Entry 6IFR (electron microscopy, 3.40 A resolution); this record covers chains E and B of the 10 polymer chains in the assembly.

[Chain E]
Molecule: Type III-A CRISPR-associated RAMP protein Csm3
Organism: Streptococcus thermophilus ND03
UniProtKB: A0A2U2M035 (A0A2U2M035_STRTR); residue numbers follow UniProt; this construct covers 1-220
Amino-acid sequence (220 residues; each row starts with the number of its first residue):
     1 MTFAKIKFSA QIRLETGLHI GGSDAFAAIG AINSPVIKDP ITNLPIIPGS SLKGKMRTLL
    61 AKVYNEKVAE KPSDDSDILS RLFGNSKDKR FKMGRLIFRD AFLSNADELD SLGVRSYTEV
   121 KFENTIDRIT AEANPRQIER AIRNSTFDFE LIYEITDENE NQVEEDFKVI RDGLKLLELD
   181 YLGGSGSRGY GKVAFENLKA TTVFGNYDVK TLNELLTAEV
Disordered / not traced: 1, 66-76, 218-220
Differences from the reference sequence: engineered mutation Asn-33 (Asp in A0A2U2M035)

[Chain B]
Molecule: Type III-A CRISPR-associated RAMP protein Csm4
Organism: Streptococcus thermophilus ND03
UniProtKB: A0A2U2M037 (A0A2U2M037_STRTR); residues 1-299 here = UniProt positions 1-299
Amino-acid sequence (299 residues; numbered 1 to 299; the number before each row is that of its first residue):
     1 MTYKLYIMTF QNAHFGSGTL DSSKLTFSAD RIFSALVLEA LKMGKLDAFL AEANQDKFTL
    61 TDAFPFQFGP FLPKPIGYPK HDQIDQSVDV KEVRRQAKLS KKLQFLALEN VDDYLNGELF
   121 ENEEHAVIDT VTKNQPHKDD NLYQVATTRF SNDTSLYVIA NESDLLNELM SSLQYSGLGG
   181 KRSSGFGRFE LDIQNIPLEL SDRLTKNHSD KVMSLTTALP VDADLEEAME DGHYLLTKSS
   241 GFAFSHATNE NYRKQDLYKF ASGSTFSKTF EGQIVDVRPL DFPHAVLNYA KPLFFKLEV
Disordered / not traced: 1, 81-88, 298-299

[Interface between chain E and chain B]
Contacting residue pairs - 56 pairs, chain E then chain B:
  Phe-3(E) / Lys-42(B)
  Phe-3(E) / Met-43(B)  hydrophobic
  Phe-3(E) / Ser-172(B)
  Lys-5(E) / Glu-39(B)  salt bridge
  Lys-5(E) / Ser-172(B)  hydrogen bond (side chain-backbone)
  Lys-5(E) / Tyr-175(B)
  Lys-5(E) / Ser-176(B)
  Lys-7(E) / Arg-188(B)
  Ser-23(E) / Thr-132(B)  hydrogen bond
  Asp-39(E) / Arg-149(B)  salt bridge
  Pro-40(E) / Val-127(B)  hydrophobic
  Pro-40(E) / Asp-129(B)
  Ile-41(E) / Arg-149(B)
  Ile-41(E) / Phe-150(B)
  Ile-41(E) / Asn-152(B)
  Thr-42(E) / Arg-149(B)
  Gly-49(E) / Ser-184(B)
  Ser-50(E) / Lys-133(B)  hydrogen bond
  Ser-50(E) / Ser-184(B)  hydrogen bond (backbone-backbone)
  Lys-53(E) / Ser-183(B)  hydrogen bond
  Asp-88(E) / Asn-249(B)
  Lys-89(E) / His-246(B)
  Lys-89(E) / Ala-247(B)
  Lys-89(E) / Thr-248(B)
  Lys-89(E) / Asn-249(B)
  Arg-90(E) / His-246(B)
  Lys-92(E) / Phe-244(B)
  Lys-92(E) / Ser-245(B)
  Lys-92(E) / His-246(B)
  Lys-92(E) / Glu-250(B)  hydrogen bond (side chain-backbone)
  Lys-92(E) / Asn-251(B)  hydrogen bond
  Met-93(E) / Arg-182(B)
  Leu-96(E) / Ser-183(B)
  Ile-97(E) / Ser-183(B)
  Phe-98(E) / Ser-183(B)
  Phe-98(E) / Gly-185(B)  hydrogen bond (backbone-backbone)
  Arg-99(E) / Gln-11(B)  hydrogen bond
  Arg-99(E) / Gly-185(B)
  Arg-99(E) / Arg-188(B)
  Asp-100(E) / Asn-12(B)  hydrogen bond
  Asp-100(E) / Ser-184(B)
  Asp-100(E) / Gly-185(B)
  Phe-102(E) / Gln-11(B)
  Phe-102(E) / Arg-149(B)
  Glu-150(E) / Arg-188(B)  salt bridge
  Ile-152(E) / Tyr-175(B)
  Ile-152(E) / Arg-188(B)
  Glu-154(E) / Lys-42(B)  salt bridge
  Glu-154(E) / Tyr-175(B)
  Glu-154(E) / Ser-176(B)  hydrogen bond
  Thr-156(E) / Lys-42(B)  hydrogen bond (side chain-backbone)
  Val-203(E) / Tyr-175(B)  hydrophobic
  Phe-204(E) / Glu-168(B)
  Phe-204(E) / Ser-171(B)
  Phe-204(E) / Ser-172(B)
  Phe-204(E) / Tyr-175(B)  hydrophobic
Interface residues without a listed pair, chain E (33 interface residues in all): Gly-22, Asp-24, Ile-37, Ser-86, Lys-87
Interface residues without a listed pair, chain B (34 interface residues in all): Thr-130, Val-131, Ser-151, Leu-173

[Summary]
33 residues of chain E face 34 of chain B across their interface, with 12 hydrogen bonds and 4 salt bridges.
Polar contacts include Lys-5(E)/Glu-39(B), Asp-39(E)/Arg-149(B) and Glu-150(E)/Arg-188(B).
Here chain E is Type III-A CRISPR-associated RAMP protein Csm3 and chain B is Type III-A CRISPR-associated
RAMP protein Csm4, both from Streptococcus thermophilus ND03. Entry 6IFR (Type III-A Csm complex, Cryo-EM
structure of Csm-NTR, ATP bound) was determined by electron microscopy, deposited together with 6IFK, 6IFL,
6IFN, 6IFU, 6IFY, 6IFZ and 6IG0.
